Entry 7TF6 (electron microscopy, 2.15 A resolution); this record covers chains A and S of the 24 polymer chains in the assembly.

[Chain A (and S)]
Molecule: Glutamine synthetase
Source organism: Staphylococcus aureus
Notes: EC 6.3.1.2; chain S of this document is another copy of the same molecule, construct and numbering; everything in this record applies to it too
UniProtKB: E3VXC2 (E3VXC2_STAAU); numbering as in UniProt (aligned over 1-446)
Amino-acid sequence (449 residues; each row starts with the number of its first residue; numbers below 1 keep their minus sign (Gly-2 is residue -2)):
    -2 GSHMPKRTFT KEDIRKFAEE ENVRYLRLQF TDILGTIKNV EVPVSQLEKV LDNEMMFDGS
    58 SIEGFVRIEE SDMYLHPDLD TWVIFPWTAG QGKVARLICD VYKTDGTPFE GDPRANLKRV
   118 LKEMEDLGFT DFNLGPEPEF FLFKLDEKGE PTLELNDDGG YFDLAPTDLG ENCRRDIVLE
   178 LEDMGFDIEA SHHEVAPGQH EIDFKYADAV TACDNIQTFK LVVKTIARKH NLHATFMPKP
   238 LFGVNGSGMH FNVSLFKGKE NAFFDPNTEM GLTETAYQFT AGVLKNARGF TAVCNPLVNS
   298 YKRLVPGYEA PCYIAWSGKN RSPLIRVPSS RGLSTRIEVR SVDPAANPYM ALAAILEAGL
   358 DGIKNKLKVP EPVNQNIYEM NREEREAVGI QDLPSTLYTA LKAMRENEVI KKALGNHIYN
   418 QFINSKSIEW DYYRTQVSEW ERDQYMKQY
Disordered / not traced: -2 to 4, 85-88
Differences from the reference sequence: expression tag (-2 to 0)
Ion coordination: Mg2+ site 1: Glu134, Glu335; Mg2+ site 2: Glu136, Glu198 (together with glutamine)
Ligand contacts: glutamine (GLN): Glu136, Tyr158, Glu191, Val192, Gln196, Glu198, Asn242, Gly243, Ser244, Gly245, His247, Arg300, Tyr305, Glu306, Ala307, Arg337

[Interface between chain A and chain S]
Contacting residue pairs (73):
  Leu31(A) - Tyr446(S)
  Phe140(A) - Met443(S)  hydrophobic
  Glu147(A) - Lys444(S)  salt bridge
  Pro148(A) - Lys444(S)
  His230(A) - Met443(S)  hydrogen bond (side chain-backbone)
  Thr232(A) - Met443(S)
  Thr232(A) - Tyr446(S)  hydrogen bond (side chain-backbone)
  Phe233(A) - Tyr446(S)  hydrogen bond (backbone-backbone)
  Met234(A) - Glu438(S)
  Met234(A) - Met443(S)  hydrophobic
  Lys236(A) - Val434(S)
  Phe239(A) - Thr432(S)
  Phe239(A) - Gln433(S)
  Leu294(A) - Tyr442(S)  hydrophobic
  Leu294(A) - Tyr446(S)
  Val295(A) - Tyr442(S)  hydrogen bond (backbone-side chain)
  Asn296(A) - Val434(S)
  Asn296(A) - Glu438(S)  hydrogen bond
  Asn296(A) - Tyr442(S)
  Lys299(A) - Arg431(S)
  Lys299(A) - Gln433(S)  hydrogen bond (side chain-backbone)
  Lys299(A) - Glu438(S)  salt bridge
  Leu301(A) - Arg431(S)  hydrogen bond (backbone-side chain)
  Val302(A) - Arg431(S)
  Val302(A) - Thr432(S)
  Ala342(A) - Tyr446(S)
  Arg379(A) - Tyr395(S)
  Ser392(A) - Tyr395(S)
  Tyr395(A) - Arg379(S)  hydrogen bond
  Tyr395(A) - Ser392(S)
  Glu426(A) - Trp437(S)
  Glu426(A) - Tyr442(S)  hydrogen bond
  Tyr430(A) - Tyr430(S)
  Tyr430(A) - Ser435(S)
  Tyr430(A) - Trp437(S)  hydrophobic
  Arg431(A) - Lys299(S)
  Arg431(A) - Leu301(S)  hydrogen bond (side chain-backbone)
  Arg431(A) - Val302(S)
  Thr432(A) - Phe239(S)
  Thr432(A) - Val302(S)
  Gln433(A) - Phe239(S)
  Gln433(A) - Lys299(S)  hydrogen bond (backbone-side chain)
  Gln433(A) - Trp437(S)
  Val434(A) - Lys236(S)
  Val434(A) - Asn296(S)
  Ser435(A) - Tyr430(S)
  Glu436(A) - Val434(S)
  Glu436(A) - Ser435(S)
  Glu436(A) - Glu436(S)
  Trp437(A) - Glu426(S)
  Trp437(A) - Tyr430(S)  hydrophobic
  Trp437(A) - Gln433(S)
  Glu438(A) - Met234(S)
  Glu438(A) - Asn296(S)  hydrogen bond
  Glu438(A) - Lys299(S)  salt bridge
  Tyr442(A) - Met234(S)  hydrophobic
  Tyr442(A) - Leu294(S)  hydrophobic
  Tyr442(A) - Val295(S)  hydrogen bond (side chain-backbone)
  Tyr442(A) - Asn296(S)
  Tyr442(A) - Glu426(S)  hydrogen bond
  Met443(A) - Phe140(S)  hydrophobic
  Met443(A) - Leu150(S)  hydrophobic
  Met443(A) - His230(S)  hydrogen bond (backbone-side chain)
  Met443(A) - Thr232(S)
  Met443(A) - Met234(S)  hydrophobic
  Lys444(A) - Glu147(S)  salt bridge
  Lys444(A) - Pro148(S)
  Gln445(A) - Thr33(S)
  Tyr446(A) - Leu31(S)
  Tyr446(A) - Thr232(S)  hydrogen bond (backbone-side chain)
  Tyr446(A) - Phe233(S)  hydrogen bond (backbone-backbone)
  Tyr446(A) - Leu294(S)
  Tyr446(A) - Ala342(S)  hydrophobic
Also at the interface, not in a pair above, chain A (44 interface residues in all): Thr33, Leu150, Lys221, Pro237, Leu238, Thr393, Trp427, Tyr429, Arg439
Also at the interface, not in a pair above, chain S (44 interface residues in all): Lys221, Pro237, Leu238, Thr393, Trp427, Tyr429, Arg439, Gln445

[In short]
Chain A and chain S each contribute 44 residues to their interface; the contacts include 17 hydrogen bonds and
4 salt bridges. Polar pairs include Glu147(A)-Lys444(S), Lys299(A)-Glu438(S) and His230(A)-Met443(S). Bound to
chain A: glutamine. Glu134(A) and Glu335(A) form the Mg2+ site 1.
Both chains are Glutamine synthetase (Staphylococcus aureus). Entry 7TF6 (S. aureus GS(12)-Q-GlnR peptide) was
determined by electron microscopy, deposited together with 7TEA, 7TEC, 7TF9, 7TFA, 7TFB and 7TFC.
